7PFA - chains a and J of the 28 polymer chains in the assembly; structure by electron microscopy, 9.70 A resolution (very low resolution: no residue pairs are listed; an interface is given only as per-side residue counts).

[Chain a]
Protein: Histone H3.2
Organism: Homo sapiens
UniProt: Q71DI3 (H32_HUMAN); residues 0-135 here correspond to UniProt positions 1-136 (UniProt number = residue number + 1)
Sequence (136 residues; numbered 0 to 135; the number before each row is that of its first residue; numbering starts at 0):
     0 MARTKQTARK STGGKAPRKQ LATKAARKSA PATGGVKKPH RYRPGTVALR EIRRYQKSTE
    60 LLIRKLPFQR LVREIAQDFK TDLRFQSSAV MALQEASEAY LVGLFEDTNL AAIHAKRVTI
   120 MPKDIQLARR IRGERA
Unresolved in the structure: 0-36, 134-135
Construct notes: engineered mutation Ala110 (Cys111 in Q71DI3)
Curated features (UniProtKB/Swiss-Prot):
  - modified residue: Arg2 (Asymmetric dimethylarginine), Thr3 (Phosphothreonine), Lys4 (Allysine), Gln5 (5-glutamyl dopamine), Thr6 (Phosphothreonine), Arg8 (Citrulline), Lys9 (N6,N6,N6-trimethyllysine), Ser10 (ADP-ribosylserine), Thr11 (Phosphothreonine), Lys14 (N6-(2-hydroxyisobutyryl)lysine), Arg17 (Asymmetric dimethylarginine), Lys18 (N6-(2-hydroxyisobutyryl)lysine), Lys23 (N6-(2-hydroxyisobutyryl)lysine), Arg26 (Citrulline), Lys27 (N6,N6,N6-trimethyllysine), Ser28 (ADP-ribosylserine), Lys36 (N6,N6,N6-trimethyllysine), Lys37 (N6-methyllysine), Tyr41 (Phosphotyrosine), Lys56 (N6,N6,N6-trimethyllysine) and 8 more in UniProt
  - lipidation: Lys18 (N6-decanoyllysine)

[Chain J]
Molecule: 788-nt DNA strand
Organism: synthetic construct
Sequence (788 nucleotides; numbered 1 to 788; the number before each row is that of its first residue):
     1 ATCGGGTTAC CTTAATACTT ACATGACAGG ATGTATATAT CTGACACGTG CCTGGAGACT
    61 AGGGAGTAAT CCCCTTGGCG GTTAAAACGC GGGGGACAGC GCGTACGTGC GTTTAAGCGG
   121 TGCTAGAGCT GTCTACGACC AATTGAGCGG CCTCGGCACC GGGATTCTCC AGTATGGCGG
   181 CCAGTGCGCG AGACAGTACT GGGTTACCTT AATACTTACA TGACAGGATG TATATATCTG
   241 ACACGTGCCT GGAGACTAGG GAGTAATCCC CTTGGCGGTT AAAACGCGGG GGACAGCGCG
   301 TACGTGCGTT TAAGCGGTGC TAGAGCTGTC TACGACCAAT TGAGCGGCCT CGGCACCGGG
   361 ATTCTCCAGT ATGGCGGCCA GTGCGCGAGA CAGTACTGGG TTACCTTAAT ACTTACATGA
   421 CAGGATGTAT ATATCTGACA CGTGCCTGGA GACTAGGGAG TAATCCCCTT GGCGGTTAAA
   481 ACGCGGGGGA CAGCGCGTAC GTGCGTTTAA GCGGTGCTAG AGCTGTCTAC GACCAATTGA
   541 GCGGCCTCGG CACCGGGATT CTCCAGTATG GCGGCCAGTG CGCGAGACAG TACTGGGTTA
   601 CCTTAATACT TACATGACAG GATGTATATA TCTGACACGT GCCTGGAGAC TAGGGAGTAA
   661 TCCCCTTGGC GGTTAAAACG CGGGGGACAG CGCGTACGTG CGTTTAAGCG GTGCTAGAGC
   721 TGTCTACGAC CAATTGAGCG GCCTCGGCAC CGGGATTCTC CAGTATGGCG GCCAGTGCGC
   781 GAGACGAT
Unresolved in the structure: 1-212, 774-788

[Chain a / chain J interface]
At this resolution (10 A) residue pairs are not listed: 20 residues of chain a and 13 of chain J lie at the interface.

[Overview]
The interface between chain a and chain J involves 20 residues on one side and 13 on the other.
Chain a is Histone H3.2 (Homo sapiens) and chain J is a 788-nt DNA strand (synthetic construct); the
structure, Trinucleosome of the 4x197 nucleosome array containing H1, was determined by electron microscopy
(same publication as 7PET, 7PEU, 7PEV, 7PEW, 7PEX, 7PEY and 16 further entries).
